PDB entry 6UXK | X-ray diffraction, 2.10 A resolution | chains A and B

[Chain A (and B)]
Protein: Serine hydroxymethyltransferase
Source organism: Glycine max
Notes: EC 2.1.2.1; chain B of this document is another copy of the same molecule, construct and numbering; everything in this record applies to it too
UniProt: K4FW35 (K4FW35_SOYBN); residues 1-471 here = UniProt positions 1-471
Chain sequence (473 residues; row label = number of the first residue in the row; numbers below 1 keep their minus sign (Ser-1 is residue -1)):
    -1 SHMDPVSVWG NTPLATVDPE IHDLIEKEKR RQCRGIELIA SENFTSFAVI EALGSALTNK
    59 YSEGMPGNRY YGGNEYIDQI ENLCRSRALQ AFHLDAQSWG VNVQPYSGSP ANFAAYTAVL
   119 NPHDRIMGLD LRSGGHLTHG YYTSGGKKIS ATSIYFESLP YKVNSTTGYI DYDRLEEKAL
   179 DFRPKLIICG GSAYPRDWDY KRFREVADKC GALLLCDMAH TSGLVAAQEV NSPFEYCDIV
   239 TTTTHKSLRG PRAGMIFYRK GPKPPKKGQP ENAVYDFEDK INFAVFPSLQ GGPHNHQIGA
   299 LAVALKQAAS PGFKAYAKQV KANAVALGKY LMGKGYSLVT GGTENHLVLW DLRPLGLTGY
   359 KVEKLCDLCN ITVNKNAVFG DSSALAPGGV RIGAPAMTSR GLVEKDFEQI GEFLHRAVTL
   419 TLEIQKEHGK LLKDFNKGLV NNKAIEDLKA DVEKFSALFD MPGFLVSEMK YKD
Unresolved in the structure: -1, 264-268, 381-383, 471
Modified positions: Lys244 ((2S)-2-amino-6-[[3-hydroxy-2-methyl-5-(phosphonooxymethyl)pyridin-4-yl]methylideneamino]hexanoic acid; LLP)
Differences from the reference sequence: expression tag (-1 to 0)

[Chain A / chain B interface]
Contacting residue pairs - 218 pairs, chain A then chain B:
  His0(A) - Ala313(B)
  Met1(A) - Ala313(B)
  Met1(A) - Tyr314(B)
  Met1(A) - Gln317(B)
  Met1(A) - Thr396(B)
  Asp2(A) - Gly310(B)
  Val4(A) - Ser397(B)
  Val4(A) - Arg398(B)
  Val4(A) - Asp458(B)
  Val4(A) - Met459(B)
  Val4(A) - Pro460(B)
  Trp7(A) - Phe42(B)
  Trp7(A) - Ser44(B)
  Trp7(A) - Arg247(B)
  Trp7(A) - Gln305(B)  hydrogen bond (backbone-side chain)
  Trp7(A) - Ser397(B)
  Trp7(A) - Pro460(B)  hydrophobic
  Gly8(A) - Ser44(B)
  Gly8(A) - Phe45(B)  hydrogen bond (backbone-backbone)
  Gly8(A) - Pro460(B)
  Gly8(A) - Gly461(B)  hydrogen bond (backbone-backbone)
  Asn9(A) - Phe45(B)
  Asn9(A) - Met459(B)  hydrogen bond (side chain-backbone)
  Asn9(A) - Pro460(B)
  Asn9(A) - Gly461(B)
  Asn9(A) - Phe462(B)  hydrogen bond (side chain-backbone)
  Asn9(A) - Leu463(B)
  Thr10(A) - Phe45(B)
  Thr10(A) - Ala46(B)
  Pro11(A) - Phe45(B)  hydrophobic
  Pro11(A) - Glu49(B)
  Leu12(A) - Ala46(B)
  Leu12(A) - Glu49(B)  hydrogen bond (backbone-side chain)
  Leu12(A) - Ala50(B)
  Leu12(A) - Val301(B)  hydrophobic
  Val15(A) - Ala46(B)  hydrophobic
  Val15(A) - Lys304(B)
  Val15(A) - Gln305(B)
  Asp16(A) - Arg85(B)  salt bridge
  Asp16(A) - Val301(B)
  Asp16(A) - Lys304(B)
  Glu18(A) - Leu81(B)
  Glu18(A) - Arg85(B)  salt bridge
  Ile19(A) - Ile78(B)  hydrophobic
  Ile19(A) - Arg85(B)
  Ile19(A) - Ala300(B)  hydrophobic
  Ile19(A) - Val301(B)  hydrophobic
  Leu22(A) - Gln77(B)
  Leu22(A) - Ile78(B)  hydrophobic
  Ile23(A) - Leu55(B)  hydrophobic
  Lys25(A) - Tyr74(B)
  Glu26(A) - Lys58(B)
  Glu26(A) - Tyr74(B)
  Lys27(A) - Ala54(B)
  Arg29(A) - Lys58(B)
  Arg29(A) - Gly71(B)  hydrogen bond (side chain-backbone)
  Gln30(A) - Ala54(B)  hydrogen bond (side chain-backbone)
  Gln30(A) - Asn57(B)  hydrogen bond
  Ser39(A) - Tyr59(B)
  Glu40(A) - Asn57(B)
  Glu40(A) - Lys58(B)  salt bridge
  Glu40(A) - Tyr59(B)  hydrogen bond (side chain-backbone)
  Asn41(A) - Asn57(B)
  Phe42(A) - Trp7(B)
  Phe42(A) - Asn57(B)
  Thr43(A) - Asn57(B)  hydrogen bond (backbone-side chain)
  Ser44(A) - Trp7(B)
  Ser44(A) - Gly8(B)
  Phe45(A) - Gly8(B)  hydrogen bond (backbone-backbone)
  Phe45(A) - Asn9(B)
  Phe45(A) - Thr10(B)
  Phe45(A) - Pro11(B)  hydrophobic
  Ala46(A) - Thr10(B)
  Ala46(A) - Leu12(B)
  Ala46(A) - Val15(B)  hydrophobic
  Ile48(A) - Gly52(B)
  Ile48(A) - Ser53(B)
  Glu49(A) - Pro11(B)
  Glu49(A) - Leu12(B)  hydrogen bond (side chain-backbone)
  Ala50(A) - Leu12(B)
  Leu51(A) - Leu51(B)
  Leu51(A) - Thr56(B)
  Leu51(A) - His294(B)
  Gly52(A) - Ile48(B)
  Gly52(A) - Gly52(B)
  Ser53(A) - Ile48(B)
  Ala54(A) - Lys27(B)
  Ala54(A) - Gln30(B)  hydrogen bond (backbone-side chain)
  Ala54(A) - Phe462(B)  hydrophobic
  Leu55(A) - Ile23(B)  hydrophobic
  Leu55(A) - Glu26(B)
  Thr56(A) - Thr43(B)
  Thr56(A) - Arg250(B)  hydrogen bond (backbone-side chain)
  Asn57(A) - Gln30(B)  hydrogen bond
  Asn57(A) - Glu40(B)
  Asn57(A) - Asn41(B)
  Asn57(A) - Phe42(B)
  Asn57(A) - Thr43(B)  hydrogen bond (side chain-backbone)
  Asn57(A) - Arg250(B)
  Lys58(A) - Glu26(B)
  Lys58(A) - Arg29(B)
  Lys58(A) - Glu40(B)  salt bridge
  Lys58(A) - Arg250(B)  hydrogen bond (backbone-side chain)
  Tyr59(A) - Ser39(B)
  Tyr59(A) - Glu40(B)  hydrogen bond (backbone-side chain)
  Tyr59(A) - His243(B)
  Tyr59(A) - Lys244(B)
  Tyr59(A) - Arg250(B)
  Tyr68(A) - Glu361(B)
  Tyr68(A) - Lys373(B)  hydrogen bond (backbone-side chain)
  Gly70(A) - Asp365(B)
  Gly71(A) - Arg29(B)  hydrogen bond (backbone-side chain)
  Gly71(A) - Asp365(B)  hydrogen bond (backbone-side chain)
  Tyr74(A) - Lys25(B)
  Tyr74(A) - Glu26(B)
  Tyr74(A) - Arg29(B)
  Gln77(A) - Leu22(B)
  Ile78(A) - Leu22(B)  hydrophobic
  Leu81(A) - Glu18(B)
  Arg85(A) - Asp16(B)  salt bridge
  Arg85(A) - Glu18(B)  salt bridge
  Arg85(A) - Ile19(B)
  Tyr104(A) - Tyr104(B)  hydrophobic
  Tyr104(A) - Ser105(B)
  Tyr104(A) - Pro108(B)  hydrophobic
  Tyr104(A) - Lys244(B)
  Tyr104(A) - His292(B)
  Ser105(A) - Tyr104(B)
  Ser105(A) - His292(B)  hydrogen bond
  Ser107(A) - Leu287(B)
  Ser107(A) - Gly289(B)  hydrogen bond (side chain-backbone)
  Pro108(A) - Tyr104(B)  hydrophobic
  Phe111(A) - Tyr153(B)  hydrophobic
  Thr115(A) - Tyr153(B)  hydrogen bond
  Pro120(A) - Ile152(B)
  Pro120(A) - Tyr153(B)  hydrophobic
  His121(A) - His121(B)  hydrogen bond
  Leu135(A) - Pro285(B)  hydrophobic
  Lys145(A) - Phe281(B)
  Ile147(A) - Phe281(B)  hydrophobic
  Ile147(A) - Pro285(B)  hydrophobic
  Ile147(A) - Ser286(B)  hydrogen bond (backbone-side chain)
  Ser148(A) - Ser286(B)
  Ala149(A) - Ser286(B)  hydrogen bond (backbone-backbone)
  Ala149(A) - Leu287(B)  hydrophobic
  Ile152(A) - Pro120(B)
  Tyr153(A) - Phe111(B)  hydrophobic
  Tyr153(A) - Thr115(B)  hydrogen bond
  Tyr153(A) - Pro120(B)  hydrophobic
  Tyr153(A) - Tyr153(B)  hydrophobic
  Tyr153(A) - Phe154(B)
  Phe154(A) - Tyr153(B)
  His243(A) - Tyr59(B)
  Lys244(A) - Tyr59(B)
  Lys244(A) - Tyr104(B)
  Lys244(A) - Gly289(B)
  Lys244(A) - Gly290(B)
  Arg247(A) - Trp7(B)
  Arg250(A) - Thr56(B)  hydrogen bond (side chain-backbone)
  Arg250(A) - Asn57(B)  hydrogen bond (side chain-backbone)
  Arg250(A) - Lys58(B)  hydrogen bond (side chain-backbone)
  Arg250(A) - Tyr59(B)
  Arg250(A) - Gly290(B)  hydrogen bond (side chain-backbone)
  Arg250(A) - Pro291(B)  hydrogen bond (side chain-backbone)
  Arg250(A) - His292(B)
  Phe281(A) - Lys145(B)
  Phe281(A) - Ile147(B)  hydrophobic
  Pro285(A) - Leu135(B)  hydrophobic
  Pro285(A) - Ile147(B)  hydrophobic
  Ser286(A) - Ile147(B)  hydrogen bond (side chain-backbone)
  Ser286(A) - Ser148(B)
  Ser286(A) - Ala149(B)  hydrogen bond (backbone-backbone)
  Leu287(A) - Ser107(B)
  Leu287(A) - Ala149(B)  hydrophobic
  Gln288(A) - Ser107(B)
  Gly289(A) - Ser107(B)  hydrogen bond (backbone-side chain)
  Gly289(A) - Lys244(B)
  Gly290(A) - Lys244(B)
  His292(A) - Tyr104(B)
  His292(A) - Ser105(B)  hydrogen bond
  His292(A) - Arg250(B)
  His292(A) - Gln295(B)
  His294(A) - Leu51(B)
  Gln295(A) - His292(B)
  Gln295(A) - Gln295(B)
  Ala300(A) - Ile19(B)  hydrophobic
  Val301(A) - Leu12(B)  hydrophobic
  Val301(A) - Asp16(B)
  Val301(A) - Ile19(B)  hydrophobic
  Lys304(A) - Val15(B)  hydrogen bond (side chain-backbone)
  Lys304(A) - Asp16(B)
  Gln305(A) - Trp7(B)  hydrogen bond (side chain-backbone)
  Gln305(A) - Val15(B)
  Gly310(A) - Asp2(B)
  Ala313(A) - His0(B)
  Ala313(A) - Met1(B)
  Tyr314(A) - Met1(B)
  Gln317(A) - Met1(B)
  Glu361(A) - Tyr68(B)
  Asp365(A) - Gly70(B)
  Asp365(A) - Gly71(B)  hydrogen bond (side chain-backbone)
  Lys373(A) - Tyr68(B)  hydrogen bond (side chain-backbone)
  Thr396(A) - Met1(B)
  Ser397(A) - Val4(B)
  Ser397(A) - Trp7(B)
  Arg398(A) - Val4(B)
  Asp458(A) - Val4(B)
  Met459(A) - Val4(B)
  Met459(A) - Asn9(B)  hydrogen bond (backbone-side chain)
  Pro460(A) - Val4(B)
  Pro460(A) - Trp7(B)  hydrophobic
  Pro460(A) - Gly8(B)
  Pro460(A) - Asn9(B)
  Gly461(A) - Gly8(B)  hydrogen bond (backbone-backbone)
  Gly461(A) - Asn9(B)
  Phe462(A) - Asn9(B)  hydrogen bond (backbone-side chain)
  Phe462(A) - Ala54(B)  hydrophobic
  Leu463(A) - Asn9(B)
Also at the interface, not in a pair above, chain A (108 interface residues in all): Ile37, Tyr69, Ile75, Phe284, Pro291, Gly297, Thr370, Asn372, Gly399
Also at the interface, not in a pair above, chain B (107 interface residues in all): Ile37, Tyr69, Ile75, Phe284, Gln288, Gly297, Thr370, Gly399

[Overview]
108 residues of chain A and 107 residues of chain B are in contact, with 45 hydrogen bonds and 6 salt bridges.
Polar pairs include Asp16(A)-Arg85(B), Glu18(A)-Arg85(B) and Glu40(A)-Lys58(B).
Chain A and chain B are both Serine hydroxymethyltransferase (Glycine max); the structure, Structure of serine
hydroxymethyltransferase 8 from Glycine max cultivar Forrest complexed with PLP, was determined by X-ray
diffraction together with 6UXH, 6UXI, 6UXJ and 6UXL from the same study.
